7CRG - chains A and C; structure by X-ray diffraction, 1.80 A resolution.

# Chain A (and C)
Name: Prelamin-A/C
Source organism: Homo sapiens
Notes: chain C of this document is another copy of the same molecule, construct and numbering; everything in this record applies to it too
UniProtKB: P02545 (LMNA_HUMAN); residues 406-553 here = UniProt positions 406-553
Amino-acid sequence (155 residues; each row starts with the number of its first residue):
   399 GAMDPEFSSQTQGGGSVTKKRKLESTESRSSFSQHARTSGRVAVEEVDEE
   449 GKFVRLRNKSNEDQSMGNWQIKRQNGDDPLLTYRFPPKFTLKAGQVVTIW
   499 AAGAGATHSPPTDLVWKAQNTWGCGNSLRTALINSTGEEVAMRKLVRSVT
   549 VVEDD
Not modelled in the structure: 399-420, 552-553 (chain C: 399-421, 553)
Construct notes: expression tag (399-405)
Swiss-Prot annotation at these positions:
  - motif: K417 to E422 (Nuclear localization signal)
  - modified residue: S406 (Phosphoserine), S407 (Phosphoserine), S414 (Phosphoserine), T416 (Phosphothreonine), K417 (N6-acetyllysine), S423 (Phosphoserine), S426 (Phosphoserine), S429 (Phosphoserine), S431 (Phosphoserine), K450 (N6-acetyllysine), K457 (N6-acetyllysine), S458 (Phosphoserine), S463 (Phosphoserine), K486 (N6-acetyllysine), T496 (Phosphothreonine), T505 (Phosphothreonine), T510 (Phosphothreonine), S533 (Phosphoserine), S546 (Phosphoserine), T548 (Phosphothreonine)
  - cross-link (Glycyl lysine isopeptide (Lys-Gly)): K417 (interchain with G-Cter in SUMO2), K420 (interchain with G-Cter in SUMO2), K450 (interchain with G-Cter in SUMO2), K470 (interchain with G-Cter in SUMO2), K486 (interchain with G-Cter in SUMO2)
  - natural variant: G411 (G411D: Found in patients with metabolic syndromes), G413 (G413C: Found in patients with skeletal and cardiac muscular dystrophies), V415 (V415I: Rare variant; uncertain significance), R419 (R419C: Found in patients with lipodystrophy), L421 (L421P: Found in patient with severe metabolic syndrome), R427 (R427G: Found in patients with skeletal and cardiac muscular dystrophies; uncertain significance), R435 (R435C: In CMD1A), R439 (R439C: In FPLD2), D446 (D446V: In EDMD2), G449 (G449D: In EDMD2), R453 (R453P: In MDCL; R453W: In EDMD2), L454 (L454P: In EDMD2), 20 further natural variant entries in UniProt

# How chain A and chain C interact
Contacting residue pairs (35; chain A residue first):
  E422(A) - K457(C)
  S423(A) - T436(C)
  T424(A) - R435(C)
  T424(A) - T436(C)  hydrogen bond (backbone-backbone)
  T424(A) - K457(C)
  E425(A) - H433(C)  salt bridge
  E425(A) - A434(C)
  E425(A) - R435(C)  salt bridge
  S426(A) - Q432(C)
  S426(A) - H433(C)
  S426(A) - A434(C)  hydrogen bond (backbone-backbone)
  R427(A) - Q432(C)
  R427(A) - H433(C)
  S428(A) - S431(C)
  S428(A) - Q432(C)  hydrogen bond (backbone-backbone)
  S429(A) - F430(C)
  S429(A) - S431(C)
  F430(A) - S429(C)
  F430(A) - F430(C)  hydrogen bond (backbone-backbone)
  S431(A) - S428(C)
  Q432(A) - S426(C)
  Q432(A) - R427(C)
  Q432(A) - S428(C)  hydrogen bond (backbone-backbone)
  H433(A) - E425(C)  salt bridge
  H433(A) - S426(C)
  H433(A) - R427(C)
  A434(A) - E425(C)
  A434(A) - S426(C)  hydrogen bond (backbone-backbone)
  R435(A) - T424(C)
  R435(A) - E425(C)  salt bridge
  T436(A) - S423(C)  hydrogen bond (backbone-side chain)
  T436(A) - T424(C)  hydrogen bond (backbone-backbone)
  S437(A) - S423(C)
  G438(A) - E422(C)
  K457(A) - T424(C)
Other interface residues (no listed pair), chain C (17 interface residues in all): S437

# In short
The interface between chain A and chain C involves 18 residues on one side and 17 on the other; the contacts
include 8 hydrogen bonds and 4 salt bridges. Polar contacts include E425(A)-H433(C), E425(A)-R435(C) and
T436(A)-S423(C).
Chain A and chain C are both Prelamin-A/C (Homo sapiens); the structure, Beta-strand-mediated dimeric
formation of the extended Ig-like domains of human lamin A/C, was determined by X-ray diffraction (same
publication as 7DTG).
